PDB entry 5DX3 | X-ray diffraction, 2.09 A resolution | chains B and D of the 4 polymer chains in the assembly

== Chain B ==
Name: Estrogen receptor
Organism: Homo sapiens
UniProtKB: P03372 (ESR1_HUMAN); residue numbers follow UniProt; this construct covers 297-554
Chain sequence (261 residues; each row starts with the number of its first residue):
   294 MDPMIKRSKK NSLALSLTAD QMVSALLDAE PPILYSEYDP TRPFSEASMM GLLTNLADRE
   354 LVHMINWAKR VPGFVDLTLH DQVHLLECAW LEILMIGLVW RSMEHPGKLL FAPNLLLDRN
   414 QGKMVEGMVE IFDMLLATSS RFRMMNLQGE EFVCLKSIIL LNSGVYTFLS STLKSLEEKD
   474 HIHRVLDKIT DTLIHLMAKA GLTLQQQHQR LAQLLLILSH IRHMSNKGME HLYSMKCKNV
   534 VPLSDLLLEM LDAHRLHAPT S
Not modelled in the structure: 294-307, 331-336, 458, 462-471, 549-554
Construct notes: initiating methionine (294); expression tag (295-296); conflict M417 (Cys in P03372); engineered mutation S537 (Tyr in P03372)
Residues lining bound ligands: estradiol (EST): M343, L346, L349, A350, E353, L384, L387, M388, L391, R394, F404, M421, I424, L428, G521, H524, L525

== Chain D ==
Name: Stapled Peptide SRC2-P3
UniProtKB: Q15596 (NCOA2_HUMAN); residues 2-12 here correspond to UniProt positions 687-697 (UniProt number = residue number + 685)
Chain sequence (13 residues; each row starts with the number of its first residue):
     1 XHKXLHRLLQ DSX
Construct notes: expression tag (1, 13); conflict 5GM_4 (Ile689 in Q15596)
Modified residues: ACE (acetyl group) at position 1, 5GM ((4S)-2,4-dimethyl-L-norleucine) at position 4, NH2 (amino group) at position 13; L8 (2-methyl-L-norleucine; MK8)
Glycans and other covalent adducts: covalent link 5GM_4-L8

== How chain B and chain D interact ==
Pairs across the interface - 11 pairs, chain B then chain D:
  I358(B) - L5(D)  hydrophobic
  I358(B) - L8(D)
  K362(B) - L9(D)  hydrogen bond (side chain-backbone)
  K362(B) - Q10(D)
  L372(B) - Q10(D)
  Q375(B) - L9(D)
  V376(B) - K3(D)
  E380(B) - K3(D)  salt bridge
  L539(B) - 5GM_4(D)
  L539(B) - L5(D)  hydrophobic
  M543(B) - L5(D)  hydrophobic
Other interface residues (no listed pair), chain B (11 interface residues in all): F367, L379, D538
Other interface residues (no listed pair), chain D (7 interface residues in all): H6

== In short ==
11 residues of chain B face 7 of chain D across their interface; the contacts include 1 hydrogen bond and 1
salt bridge. Among the polar pairs are E380(B)-K3(D) and K362(B)-L9(D). Ligands of chain B: estradiol.
Chain B is Estrogen receptor (Homo sapiens) and chain D is Stapled Peptide SRC2-P3; the structure, Estrogen
Receptor Alpha Ligand Binding Domain Y537S Mutant in Complex with Stapled Peptide SRC2-P3 and Estradiol, was
determined by X-ray diffraction together with 5DXE, 5DXB, 5DXG and 5HYR from the same study.
